Entry 3EKE (X-ray diffraction, 2.10 A resolution); this record covers chain A.

[Chain A]
Molecule: Non-structural protein 3
Source organism: Avian infectious bronchitis virus (strain Beaudette)
Notes: EC 3.4.22.-; fragment: Macro domain
UniProt: P0C6Y1 (R1AB_IBVB); residues 1-172 here correspond to UniProt positions 1005-1176 (UniProt number = residue number + 1004)
Chain sequence (176 residues; row label = number of the first residue in the row; numbers below 1 keep their minus sign (Gly-3 is residue -3)):
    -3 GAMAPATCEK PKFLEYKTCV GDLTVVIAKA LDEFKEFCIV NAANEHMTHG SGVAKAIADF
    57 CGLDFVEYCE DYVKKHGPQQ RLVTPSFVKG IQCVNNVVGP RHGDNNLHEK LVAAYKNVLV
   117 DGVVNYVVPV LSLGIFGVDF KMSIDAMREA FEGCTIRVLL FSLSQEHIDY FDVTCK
Unresolved in the structure: -3 to 1
Sequence notes: expression tag (-3 to 0)
From the paper describing this entry:
  - binding site for l(+)-tartaric acid: His45, Gly46, Ser47, Gly48, Arg77, Asp117
  - conformationally variable residues (loop rearrangement): Phe132, Gly133

[Summary]
The paper reports a binding site for l(+)-tartaric acid at His45, Gly46 and Ser47 among others; conformational
variability at Phe132 and Gly133.
Chain A is Non-structural protein 3 (Avian infectious bronchitis virus (strain Beaudette)); the structure,
Crystal structure of IBV X-domain at pH 5.6, was determined by X-ray diffraction (same publication as 3EJF and
3EJG).
